PDB entry 1PF9 | X-ray diffraction, 2.99 A resolution | chains C and D of the 21 polymer chains in the assembly

== Chain C (and D) ==
Molecule: groEL protein
From: Escherichia coli
Notes: chain D of this document is another copy of the same molecule, construct and numbering; everything in this record applies to it too
Reference sequence: P06139 (CH60_ECOLI); residues 2-525 here correspond to UniProt positions 1-524 (UniProt number = residue number - 1)
Chain sequence (524 residues; each row starts with the number of its first residue):
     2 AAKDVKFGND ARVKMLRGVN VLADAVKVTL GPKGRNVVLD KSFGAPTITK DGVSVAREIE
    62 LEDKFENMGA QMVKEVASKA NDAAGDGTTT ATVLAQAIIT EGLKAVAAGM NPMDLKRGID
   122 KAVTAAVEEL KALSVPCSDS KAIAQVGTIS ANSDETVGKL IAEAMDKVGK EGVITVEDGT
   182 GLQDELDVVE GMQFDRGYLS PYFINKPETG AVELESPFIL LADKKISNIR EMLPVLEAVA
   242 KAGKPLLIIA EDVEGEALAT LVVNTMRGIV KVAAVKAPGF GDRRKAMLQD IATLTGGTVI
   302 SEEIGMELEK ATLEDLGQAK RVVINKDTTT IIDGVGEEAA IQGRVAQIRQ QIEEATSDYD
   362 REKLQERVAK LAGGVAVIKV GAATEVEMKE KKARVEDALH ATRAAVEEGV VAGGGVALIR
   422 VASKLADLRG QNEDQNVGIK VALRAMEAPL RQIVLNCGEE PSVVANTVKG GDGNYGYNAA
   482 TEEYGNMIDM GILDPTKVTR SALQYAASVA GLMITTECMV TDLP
Bound ions: Mg2+: D87 (together with ADP)
Small-molecule neighbours: ADP (adenosine-5'-diphosphate): T30, L31, G32, P33, K51, D87, G88, T89, T90, T91, I150, S154, G414, G415, G416, I454, Y478, N479, A480, A481, M488, I493, D495

== Interface between chain C and chain D ==
Pairs across the interface (68; chain C residue first):
  A2(C) with E61(D), hydrogen bond (backbone-side chain)
  A3(C) with E61(D); L62(D); E63(D)
  K4(C) with E59(D), hydrogen bond (side chain-backbone); E61(D), hydrogen bond (backbone-backbone)
  V6(C) with V22(D), hydrophobic; I60(D), hydrophobic
  F8(C) with D25(D); A26(D)
  R13(C) with R36(D)
  M69(C) with V39(D), hydrophobic; D41(D); P47(D), hydrophobic
  Q72(C) with A46(D); P47(D)
  M73(C) with V39(D), hydrophobic; P47(D); I49(D), hydrophobic
  E76(C) with T385(D); E386(D), hydrogen bond (side chain-backbone); V387(D), hydrogen bond (side chain-backbone)
  K80(C) with A384(D)
  V107(C) with R36(D)
  M111(C) with R36(D)
  N112(C) with K34(D)
  P113(C) with R36(D)
  M114(C) with G35(D)
  K286(C) with Y203(D)
  E304(C) with Y203(D); A260(D)
  I305(C) with Y203(D), hydrophobic; V263(D), hydrophobic; V264(D); M267(D), hydrophobic
  Q351(C) with P208(D); E209(D), hydrogen bond (side chain-backbone)
  E355(C) with T210(D)
  Y506(C) with A384(D); T385(D)
  S509(C) with A384(D); T385(D), hydrogen bond; E388(D), hydrogen bond
  V510(C) with T385(D); V387(D), hydrophobic
  L513(C) with N37(D); I49(D), hydrophobic; V387(D); E388(D)
  T516(C) with R36(D); N37(D), hydrogen bond
  T517(C) with N37(D); V39(D)
  E518(C) with V29(D); R36(D), salt bridge; N37(D), hydrogen bond (backbone-backbone)
  C519(C) with A26(D), hydrophobic; N37(D), hydrogen bond (backbone-backbone); V38(D); V39(D), hydrogen bond (backbone-backbone)
  M520(C) with V39(D)
  V521(C) with V39(D), hydrogen bond (backbone-backbone); L40(D); D41(D), hydrogen bond (backbone-backbone); E59(D); I60(D), hydrophobic
  T522(C) with D41(D), hydrogen bond
  L524(C) with E63(D)
Interface residues without a listed pair, chain C (38 interface residues in all): K65, R118, G306, Q348, Q505
Interface residues without a listed pair, chain D (36 interface residues in all): N153, L183, E391

== Summary ==
Chain C and chain D form an interface of 38 and 36 residues respectively, with 15 hydrogen bonds and 1 salt
bridge. Polar pairs include E518(C)-R36(D), A2(C)-E61(D) and K4(C)-E59(D). Ligands of chain C: ADP.
Both chains are groEL protein (Escherichia coli). Entry 1PF9 (GroEL-GroES-ADP) was determined by X-ray
diffraction (same publication as 1PCQ).
